Entry 6H42 (X-ray diffraction, 2.45 A resolution); this record covers chain A.

== Chain A ==
Name: Queuine tRNA-ribosyltransferase catalytic subunit 1
Organism: Homo sapiens
Notes: EC 2.4.2.29
Reference sequence: Q9BXR0 (TGT_HUMAN); numbering as in UniProt (aligned over 11-403)
Chain sequence (393 residues; row label = number of the first residue in the row):
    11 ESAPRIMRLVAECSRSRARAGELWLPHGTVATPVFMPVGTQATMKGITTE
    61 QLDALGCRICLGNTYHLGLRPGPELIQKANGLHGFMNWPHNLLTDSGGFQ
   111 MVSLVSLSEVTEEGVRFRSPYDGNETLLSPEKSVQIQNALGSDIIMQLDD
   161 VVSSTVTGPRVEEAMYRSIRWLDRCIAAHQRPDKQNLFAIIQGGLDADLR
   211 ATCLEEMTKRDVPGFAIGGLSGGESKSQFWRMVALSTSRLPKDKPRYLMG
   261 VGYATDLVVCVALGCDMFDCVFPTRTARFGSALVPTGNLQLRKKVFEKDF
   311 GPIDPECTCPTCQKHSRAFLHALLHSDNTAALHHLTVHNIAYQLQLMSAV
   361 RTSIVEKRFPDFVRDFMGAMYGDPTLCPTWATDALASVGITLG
Bound ions: K+: Tyr-75, Leu-77, Arg-80, Gly-82, Glu-84; Zn2+: Cys-317, Cys-319, Cys-322, His-348
Reported in the primary citation:
  - Zn2+ coordination: Cys-317, Cys-319, Cys-322
  - catalytic residues: Asp-105, Asp-279
  - conformationally variable residues (loop rearrangement): Leu-114 to Leu-138
  - binding site for glutamic acid: Arg-184

== In short ==
Tyr-75, Leu-77, Arg-80, Gly-82 and Glu-84 form the K+ site. The Zn2+ site is built by Cys-317, Cys-319,
Cys-322 and His-348. The paper reports catalytic residues Asp-105 and Asp-279; a binding site for glutamic
acid at Arg-184.
Chain A is Queuine tRNA-ribosyltransferase catalytic subunit 1 (Homo sapiens); the structure, crystal
structure of the human TGT catalytic subunit QTRT1, was determined by X-ray diffraction, deposited together
with 6H45.
